7CIJ - chains A and B; structure by X-ray diffraction, 1.61 A resolution.

Chain A (and B):
Name: L-methionine decarboxylase
From: Streptomyces sp. 590 KI-2014
Notes: EC 4.1.1.57; chain B of this document is another copy of the same molecule, construct and numbering; everything in this record applies to it too
Reference sequence: A0A0G4DBU7 (A0A0G4DBU7_9ACTN); residue numbers follow UniProt; this construct covers 1-557
Sequence (557 residues; numbered 1 to 557; the number before each row is that of its first residue):
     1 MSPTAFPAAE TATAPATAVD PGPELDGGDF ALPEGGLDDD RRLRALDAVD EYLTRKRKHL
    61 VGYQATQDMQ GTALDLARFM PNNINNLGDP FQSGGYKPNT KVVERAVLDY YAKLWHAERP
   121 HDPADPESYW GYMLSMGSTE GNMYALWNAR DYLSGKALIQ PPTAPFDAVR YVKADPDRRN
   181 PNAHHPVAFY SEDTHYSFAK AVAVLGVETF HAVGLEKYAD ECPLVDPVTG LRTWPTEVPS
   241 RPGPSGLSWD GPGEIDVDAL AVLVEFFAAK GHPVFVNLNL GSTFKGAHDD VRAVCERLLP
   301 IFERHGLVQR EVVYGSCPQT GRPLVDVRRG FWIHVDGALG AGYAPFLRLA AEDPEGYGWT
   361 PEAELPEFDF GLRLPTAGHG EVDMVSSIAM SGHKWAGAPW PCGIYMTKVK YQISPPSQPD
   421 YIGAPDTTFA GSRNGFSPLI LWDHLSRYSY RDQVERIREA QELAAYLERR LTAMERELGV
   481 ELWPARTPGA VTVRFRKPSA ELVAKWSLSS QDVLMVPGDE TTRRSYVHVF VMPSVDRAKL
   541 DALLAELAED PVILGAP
Not modelled in the structure: 1-23, 163-178 (chain B: 1-17, 163-178, 557)
Small-molecule neighbours:
  - 3-methlythiopropylamine (G0C; [6-methyl-4-[(E)-3-methylsulfanylpropyliminomethyl]-5-oxidanyl-pyridin-3-yl]methyl dihydrogen phosphate), molecule 1: Tyr63, Gln64, Ala65, Gly137, Ser138, Thr139, Asn142, His195, Ser197, Gly281, Thr283, Asp336, Ala338, Ser391, His393, Lys394
  - 3-methlythiopropylamine (G0C), molecule 2: Asn85, Leu87, Tyr96, Gly431, Ser432
From the paper describing this entry:
  - specificity-determining residues: Gln64
  - catalytic residues: Tyr421
  - mutagenesis - Q64A (50-fold): decreased catalytic activity on l -methionine
  - mutagenesis - Q64A: increased catalytic activity on l -histidine
  - mutagenesis - Y421F: decreased catalytic activity

Interface between chain A and chain B:
Pairs across the interface (228; chain A residue first):
  Gly27(A) - Val102(B)
  Phe30(A) - Val102(B)  hydrophobic
  Phe30(A) - Val103(B)  hydrophobic
  Phe30(A) - Ala106(B)
  Phe30(A) - Trp442(B)  hydrogen bond (backbone-side chain)
  Leu32(A) - Ala106(B)
  Leu32(A) - Tyr110(B)  hydrophobic
  Leu32(A) - Trp442(B)
  Leu32(A) - Leu445(B)  hydrophobic
  Leu32(A) - Ser446(B)
  Glu34(A) - Lys113(B)  salt bridge
  Glu34(A) - Ser449(B)
  Glu34(A) - Tyr450(B)  hydrogen bond (backbone-backbone)
  Gly35(A) - Ser449(B)
  Gly36(A) - Ser446(B)
  Gly36(A) - Tyr448(B)
  Leu37(A) - Trp442(B)  hydrophobic
  Leu37(A) - Ser446(B)  hydrogen bond (backbone-backbone)
  Arg42(A) - Trp442(B)
  Arg42(A) - Asp443(B)
  Arg42(A) - Ser446(B)  hydrogen bond
  Arg42(A) - Arg447(B)
  Leu43(A) - Arg78(B)
  Ala45(A) - Trp442(B)  hydrophobic
  Leu46(A) - Leu76(B)  hydrophobic
  Leu46(A) - Phe79(B)
  Leu46(A) - Trp442(B)  hydrophobic
  Leu46(A) - Asp443(B)
  Asp47(A) - Arg78(B)  salt bridge
  Val49(A) - Phe79(B)  hydrophobic
  Asp50(A) - Arg78(B)  salt bridge
  Asp50(A) - Phe79(B)
  Tyr52(A) - Lys97(B)  hydrogen bond (side chain-backbone)
  Tyr52(A) - Asn99(B)
  Leu53(A) - Phe79(B)  hydrophobic
  Leu53(A) - Asn82(B)
  Leu53(A) - Ile84(B)  hydrophobic
  Leu53(A) - Pro98(B)
  Leu53(A) - Asn99(B)
  Lys56(A) - Lys97(B)
  Lys56(A) - Pro98(B)
  Arg57(A) - Pro81(B)
  Arg57(A) - Asn82(B)  hydrogen bond
  Leu60(A) - Tyr96(B)  hydrophobic
  Leu60(A) - Pro98(B)
  Tyr63(A) - Gly95(B)
  Tyr63(A) - Tyr96(B)
  Tyr63(A) - Tyr421(B)  hydrogen bond (side chain-backbone)
  Tyr63(A) - Ile422(B)
  Ala65(A) - Asn83(B)
  Ala65(A) - Tyr96(B)
  Thr66(A) - Asn83(B)  hydrogen bond (backbone-side chain)
  Gln67(A) - Pro81(B)
  Gln67(A) - Asn83(B)
  Gln67(A) - Tyr96(B)  hydrogen bond
  Met69(A) - Met80(B)
  Met69(A) - Pro81(B)
  Met69(A) - Asn82(B)
  Met69(A) - Asn83(B)
  Ala73(A) - Met80(B)  hydrophobic
  Ala73(A) - Pro81(B)  hydrophobic
  Asp75(A) - Arg42(B)  salt bridge
  Asp75(A) - Leu46(B)
  Leu76(A) - Leu46(B)  hydrophobic
  Leu76(A) - Met80(B)  hydrophobic
  Ala77(A) - Ala77(B)  hydrophobic
  Ala77(A) - Met80(B)  hydrophobic
  Arg78(A) - Leu43(B)
  Arg78(A) - Asp47(B)  salt bridge
  Arg78(A) - Asp50(B)  salt bridge
  Phe79(A) - Leu46(B)
  Phe79(A) - Val49(B)  hydrophobic
  Phe79(A) - Asp50(B)
  Phe79(A) - Leu53(B)  hydrophobic
  Met80(A) - Met69(B)
  Met80(A) - Ala73(B)  hydrophobic
  Met80(A) - Leu76(B)  hydrophobic
  Met80(A) - Ala77(B)  hydrophobic
  Met80(A) - Met80(B)  hydrophobic
  Met80(A) - Pro399(B)
  Met80(A) - Trp400(B)  hydrophobic
  Met80(A) - Phe436(B)  hydrophobic
  Pro81(A) - Arg57(B)
  Pro81(A) - Gln67(B)
  Pro81(A) - Met69(B)
  Pro81(A) - Ala73(B)
  Asn82(A) - Leu53(B)
  Asn82(A) - Arg57(B)  hydrogen bond
  Asn82(A) - Met69(B)
  Asn82(A) - Pro399(B)
  Asn83(A) - Ala65(B)
  Asn83(A) - Thr66(B)  hydrogen bond (side chain-backbone)
  Asn83(A) - Gln67(B)
  Asn83(A) - Met69(B)
  Asn83(A) - His393(B)  hydrogen bond (side chain-backbone)
  Asn83(A) - Ala398(B)  hydrogen bond (side chain-backbone)
  Ile84(A) - Leu53(B)  hydrophobic
  Ile84(A) - Pro399(B)
  Leu87(A) - Tyr196(B)
  Gly95(A) - Tyr63(B)
  Gly95(A) - Ser507(B)
  Tyr96(A) - Leu60(B)  hydrophobic
  Tyr96(A) - Tyr63(B)
  Tyr96(A) - Ala65(B)
  Tyr96(A) - Gln67(B)  hydrogen bond
  Lys97(A) - Tyr52(B)  hydrogen bond (backbone-side chain)
  Lys97(A) - Lys56(B)
  Lys97(A) - Ala504(B)
  Lys97(A) - Ser507(B)  hydrogen bond (backbone-side chain)
  Pro98(A) - Leu53(B)
  Pro98(A) - Lys56(B)
  Pro98(A) - Leu60(B)
  Pro98(A) - Ser507(B)
  Asn99(A) - Tyr52(B)
  Asn99(A) - Leu53(B)
  Val102(A) - Leu25(B)
  Val102(A) - Gly27(B)
  Val102(A) - Phe30(B)  hydrophobic
  Val103(A) - Phe30(B)  hydrophobic
  Ala106(A) - Phe30(B)
  Ala106(A) - Leu32(B)
  Tyr110(A) - Leu32(B)  hydrophobic
  Lys113(A) - Glu34(B)  salt bridge
  Ser135(A) - Ser135(B)
  Met136(A) - Met136(B)  hydrophobic
  Met136(A) - Glu140(B)
  Met136(A) - Ala430(B)  hydrophobic
  Thr139(A) - Phe429(B)
  Thr139(A) - Gly431(B)  hydrogen bond (side chain-backbone)
  Glu140(A) - Met136(B)
  Met143(A) - Phe429(B)  hydrophobic
  Trp147(A) - Lys200(B)
  Trp147(A) - Val204(B)
  Arg150(A) - Ala203(B)  hydrogen bond (side chain-backbone)
  Arg150(A) - Val204(B)  hydrogen bond (side chain-backbone)
  His195(A) - Tyr421(B)
  Tyr196(A) - Leu87(B)
  Tyr196(A) - Ser417(B)
  Tyr196(A) - Pro419(B)  hydrophobic
  Tyr196(A) - Tyr421(B)  hydrogen bond (backbone-side chain)
  Tyr196(A) - Ile422(B)  hydrophobic
  Tyr196(A) - Asp426(B)
  Tyr196(A) - Gly431(B)
  Lys200(A) - Trp147(B)
  Lys200(A) - Pro416(B)
  Lys200(A) - Asp426(B)  salt bridge
  Lys200(A) - Thr428(B)  hydrogen bond (side chain-backbone)
  Lys200(A) - Phe429(B)  hydrogen bond (side chain-backbone)
  Lys200(A) - Ala430(B)  hydrogen bond (side chain-backbone)
  Ala203(A) - Arg150(B)  hydrogen bond (backbone-side chain)
  Val204(A) - Trp147(B)
  Val204(A) - Arg150(B)  hydrogen bond (backbone-side chain)
  Val204(A) - Val204(B)
  Val204(A) - Leu205(B)
  Leu205(A) - Val204(B)
  Thr283(A) - Tyr421(B)
  His393(A) - Asn83(B)  hydrogen bond (backbone-side chain)
  His393(A) - Ser432(B)
  Ala398(A) - Asn83(B)  hydrogen bond (backbone-side chain)
  Pro399(A) - Met80(B)
  Pro399(A) - Asn82(B)
  Pro399(A) - Ile84(B)
  Trp400(A) - Met80(B)  hydrophobic
  Trp400(A) - Trp400(B)  hydrophobic
  Trp400(A) - Asn434(B)
  Trp400(A) - Phe436(B)  hydrophobic
  Pro401(A) - Ser432(B)
  Pro401(A) - Arg433(B)
  Pro401(A) - Asn434(B)
  Pro416(A) - Lys200(B)
  Ser417(A) - Tyr196(B)
  Pro419(A) - Tyr196(B)  hydrophobic
  Asp420(A) - Ser510(B)
  Asp420(A) - Gln511(B)
  Asp420(A) - Asp512(B)
  Tyr421(A) - Tyr63(B)  hydrogen bond (backbone-side chain)
  Tyr421(A) - His195(B)
  Tyr421(A) - Tyr196(B)  hydrogen bond (side chain-backbone)
  Tyr421(A) - Thr283(B)
  Tyr421(A) - Ser509(B)  hydrogen bond (backbone-side chain)
  Tyr421(A) - Ser510(B)  hydrogen bond (backbone-backbone)
  Tyr421(A) - Gln511(B)
  Ile422(A) - Tyr63(B)
  Ile422(A) - Tyr196(B)  hydrophobic
  Asp426(A) - Tyr196(B)
  Asp426(A) - Lys200(B)  salt bridge
  Thr428(A) - Lys200(B)  hydrogen bond (backbone-side chain)
  Phe429(A) - Thr139(B)
  Phe429(A) - Met143(B)  hydrophobic
  Phe429(A) - Lys200(B)  hydrogen bond (backbone-side chain)
  Phe429(A) - Phe429(B)  hydrophobic
  Ala430(A) - Met136(B)  hydrophobic
  Ala430(A) - Lys200(B)  hydrogen bond (backbone-side chain)
  Gly431(A) - Thr139(B)  hydrogen bond (backbone-side chain)
  Gly431(A) - Tyr196(B)
  Ser432(A) - His393(B)
  Ser432(A) - Pro401(B)
  Arg433(A) - Pro401(B)
  Asn434(A) - Trp400(B)
  Asn434(A) - Pro401(B)
  Phe436(A) - Met80(B)  hydrophobic
  Phe436(A) - Trp400(B)  hydrophobic
  Trp442(A) - Phe30(B)  hydrogen bond (side chain-backbone)
  Trp442(A) - Leu32(B)
  Trp442(A) - Leu37(B)  hydrophobic
  Trp442(A) - Arg42(B)
  Trp442(A) - Ala45(B)  hydrophobic
  Asp443(A) - Arg42(B)
  Asp443(A) - Leu46(B)
  Ser446(A) - Leu32(B)
  Ser446(A) - Gly36(B)
  Ser446(A) - Leu37(B)  hydrogen bond (backbone-backbone)
  Ser446(A) - Arg42(B)  hydrogen bond
  Arg447(A) - Arg42(B)
  Tyr448(A) - Gly36(B)
  Ser449(A) - Glu34(B)
  Ser449(A) - Gly35(B)
  Tyr450(A) - Glu34(B)  hydrogen bond (backbone-backbone)
  Ala504(A) - Lys97(B)
  Ser507(A) - Gly95(B)
  Ser507(A) - Lys97(B)  hydrogen bond (side chain-backbone)
  Ser507(A) - Pro98(B)
  Ser509(A) - Tyr421(B)  hydrogen bond (side chain-backbone)
  Ser510(A) - Asp420(B)
  Ser510(A) - Tyr421(B)  hydrogen bond (backbone-backbone)
  Gln511(A) - Asp420(B)
  Gln511(A) - Tyr421(B)
  Asp512(A) - Asp420(B)  hydrogen bond (backbone-side chain)
Other interface residues (no listed pair), chain A (110 interface residues in all): Leu25, Asp26, Asp29, Pro33, Thr54, Thr72, Asn85, Thr100, Val107, Gly137, Thr194, Ala199, Phe284, Gly397, Leu439, Ile440, Leu445
Other interface residues (no listed pair), chain B (111 interface residues in all): Asp26, Asp29, Pro33, Thr54, Gln70, Thr72, Asp75, Asn85, Thr100, Val107, Gly137, Thr194, Ala199, Phe284, Gly397, Leu439, Ile440

Summary:
110 residues of chain A face 111 of chain B across their interface, with 43 hydrogen bonds and 9 salt bridges.
Polar pairs include Glu34(A)-Lys113(B), Asp47(A)-Arg78(B) and Asp50(A)-Arg78(B). Chain A binds
3-methlythiopropylamine. The paper reports the catalytic residue Tyr421(A); Q64A of chain A reduces catalytic
activity on l -methionine.
Both chains are L-methionine decarboxylase (Streptomyces sp. 590 KI-2014). Entry 7CIJ (Crystal structure of
L-methionine decarboxylase from Streptomyces sp.590 in complexed with 3-methlythiopropylamine (external
aldimine form)) was determined by X-ray diffraction together with 7CIF, 7CIG, 7CII and 7CIM from the same
study.
